6T36 - chains A and B; structure by X-ray diffraction, 1.86 A resolution.

# Chain A
Name: Tyrosine-protein phosphatase non-receptor type 3
Source organism: Homo sapiens
Notes: EC 3.1.3.48
UniProtKB: P26045 (PTN3_HUMAN); numbering as in UniProt (aligned over 1-913)
Amino-acid sequence (913 residues; row label = number of the first residue in the row):
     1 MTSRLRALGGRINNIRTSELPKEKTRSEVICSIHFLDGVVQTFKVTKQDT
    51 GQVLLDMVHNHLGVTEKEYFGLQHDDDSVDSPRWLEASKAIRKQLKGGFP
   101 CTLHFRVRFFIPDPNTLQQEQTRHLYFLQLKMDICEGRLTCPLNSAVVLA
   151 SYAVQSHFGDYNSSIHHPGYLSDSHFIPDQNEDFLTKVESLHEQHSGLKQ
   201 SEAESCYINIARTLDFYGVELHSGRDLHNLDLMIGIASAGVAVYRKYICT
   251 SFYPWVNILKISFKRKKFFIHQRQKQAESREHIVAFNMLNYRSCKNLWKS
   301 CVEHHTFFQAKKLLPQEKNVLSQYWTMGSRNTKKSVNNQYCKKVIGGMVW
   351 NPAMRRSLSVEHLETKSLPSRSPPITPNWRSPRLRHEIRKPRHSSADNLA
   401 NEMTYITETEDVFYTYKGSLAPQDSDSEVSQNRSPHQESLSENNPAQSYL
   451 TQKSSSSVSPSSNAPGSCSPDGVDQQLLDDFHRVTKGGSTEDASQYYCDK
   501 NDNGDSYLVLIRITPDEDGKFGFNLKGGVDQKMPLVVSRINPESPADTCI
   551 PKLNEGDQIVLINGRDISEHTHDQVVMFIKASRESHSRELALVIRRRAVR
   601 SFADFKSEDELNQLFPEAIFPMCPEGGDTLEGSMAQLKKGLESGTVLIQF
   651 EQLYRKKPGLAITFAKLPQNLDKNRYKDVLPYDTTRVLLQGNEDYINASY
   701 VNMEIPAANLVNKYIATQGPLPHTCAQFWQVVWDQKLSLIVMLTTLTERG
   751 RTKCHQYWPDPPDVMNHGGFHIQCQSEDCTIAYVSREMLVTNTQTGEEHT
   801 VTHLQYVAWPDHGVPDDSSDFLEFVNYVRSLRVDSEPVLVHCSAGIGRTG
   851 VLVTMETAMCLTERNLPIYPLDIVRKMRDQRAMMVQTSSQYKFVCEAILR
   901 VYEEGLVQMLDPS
Unresolved in the structure: 1-504, 598-913
Reported in the primary citation:
  - binding site for Capsid protein (chain B): Phe521, Gly522, Phe523, Leu525, Lys526, Gly527, Lys580
  - contacts within the chain: Leu525-Ile559 (hydrophobic contact)

# Chain B
Name: Capsid protein
UniProtKB: A8D6S6 (A8D6S6_HBV); residues -203 to 8 here correspond to UniProt positions 1-212 (UniProt number = residue number + 204)
Amino-acid sequence (212 residues; numbered -203 to 8; the number before each row is that of its first residue; numbers below 1 keep their minus sign (Met-203 is residue -203)):
  -203 MQLFHLCLIISCSCPTVQASKLCLGWLWGMDIDPYKEFGASVELLSFLPS
  -153 DFFPSIRDLLDTASALYREALESPEHCSPHHTALRQAILCWGELMNLATW
  -103 VGSNLEDPASRELVVSYVNVNMGLKIRQLLWFHISCLTFGRETVLEYLVS
   -53 FGVWIRTPPAYRPQNAPILSTLPETTVVRRRGRSPRRRTPSPRRRRSQSP
    -3 RRRRSQSRESQC
Unresolved in the structure: -203 to 0

# Interface between chain A and chain B
Pairs across the interface (25; chain A residue first):
  Lys520(A) - Cys8(B)
  Phe521(A) - Cys8(B)  hydrogen bond (backbone-backbone)
  Gly522(A) - Cys8(B)  hydrogen bond (backbone-backbone)
  Phe523(A) - Gln7(B)
  Phe523(A) - Cys8(B)  hydrogen bond (backbone-backbone)
  Asn524(A) - Glu5(B)  hydrogen bond
  Asn524(A) - Ser6(B)
  Asn524(A) - Gln7(B)
  Leu525(A) - Arg4(B)
  Leu525(A) - Glu5(B)
  Leu525(A) - Ser6(B)  hydrogen bond (backbone-backbone)
  Lys526(A) - Ser3(B)  hydrogen bond (side chain-backbone)
  Lys526(A) - Arg4(B)
  Lys526(A) - Glu5(B)
  Asp530(A) - Gln2(B)
  Gln531(A) - Ser1(B)  hydrogen bond (side chain-backbone)
  Gln531(A) - Gln2(B)
  Gln531(A) - Ser3(B)  hydrogen bond (side chain-backbone)
  Gln531(A) - Arg4(B)  hydrogen bond (side chain-backbone)
  Lys532(A) - Gln2(B)
  Ser538(A) - Glu5(B)  hydrogen bond
  His572(A) - Arg4(B)
  His572(A) - Ser6(B)  hydrogen bond
  Asp573(A) - Arg4(B)  salt bridge
  Val576(A) - Ser6(B)
Interface residues without a listed pair, chain A (19 interface residues in all): Gly519, Gly527, Arg539, Ile579, Lys580
The authors on this interface:
  - interface residues, chain A: Phe521(A), Gly522(A), Phe523(A), Asn524(A), Leu525(A), Lys526(A), Gly527(A), Gln531(A), Ser538(A), His572(A), Asp573(A), Ile579(A)

# Overview
The interface between chain A and chain B involves 19 residues on one side and 8 on the other, with 11
hydrogen bonds and 1 salt bridge. Polar contacts include Asp573(A)-Arg4(B), Phe521(A)-Cys8(B) and
Asn524(A)-Glu5(B). From the paper: a binding site for Capsid protein (chain B) at Phe521(A), Gly522(A) and
Phe523(A) among others; interface residues Phe521(A), Gly522(A) and Phe523(A) among others.
Chain A is Tyrosine-protein phosphatase non-receptor type 3 (Homo sapiens) and chain B is Capsid protein; the
structure, Crystal structure of the PTPN3 PDZ domain bound to the HBV core protein C-terminal peptide, was
determined by X-ray diffraction.
